PDB entry 6RTV | X-ray diffraction, 1.46 A resolution | chain A

== Chain A ==
Protein: 4-O-methyl-glucuronoyl methylesterase
From: Cerrena unicolor
Notes: EC 3.1.1.-; fragment: catalytic domain
UniProt: A0A0A7EQR3 (GCE_CERUI); residues 79-458 here correspond to UniProt positions 95-474 (UniProt number = residue number + 16)
Amino-acid sequence (401 residues; numbered 73 to 473; the number before each row is that of its first residue):
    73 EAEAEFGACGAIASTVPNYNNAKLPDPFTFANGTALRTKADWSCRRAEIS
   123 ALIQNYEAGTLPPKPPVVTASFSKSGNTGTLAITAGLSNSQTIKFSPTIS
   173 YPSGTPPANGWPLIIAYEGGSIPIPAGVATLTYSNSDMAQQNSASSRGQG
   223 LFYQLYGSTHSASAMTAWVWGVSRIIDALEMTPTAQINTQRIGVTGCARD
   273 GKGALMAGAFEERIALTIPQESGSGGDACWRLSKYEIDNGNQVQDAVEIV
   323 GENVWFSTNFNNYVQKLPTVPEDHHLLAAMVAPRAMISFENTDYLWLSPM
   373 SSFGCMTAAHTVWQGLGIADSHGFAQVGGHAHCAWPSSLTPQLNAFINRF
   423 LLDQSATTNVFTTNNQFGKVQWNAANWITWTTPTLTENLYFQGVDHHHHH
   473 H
Unresolved in the structure: 459-473
Sequence notes: expression tag (73-78, 459-473); engineered mutation A270 (Ser286 in A0A0A7EQR3)
UniProt features mapped onto this chain:
  - motif: G268, C269, R271 to G273 (GXSYXG catalytic site motif)
  - active site: H404 (Proton donor/acceptor)
  - binding site (substrate): K274, Q316, E324, W368
  - glycosylation: N104 (N-linked (GlcNAc...) asparagine)
Disulfide bonds: C81-C116, C269-C405, C301-C377
Covalently attached groups: N-acetylglucosamine (NAG) linked to N104
From the paper describing this entry:
  - contacts within the chain: E320-E324 (hydrogen bond)
  - post-translational modification sites: N104
  - binding site for N-acetylglucosamine: N104
  - specificity-determining residues: E324 (proposed by the authors, not directly observed)

== In short ==
N-acetylglucosamine is covalently linked to N104. Curated annotation (UniProt) lists active-site residue H404
and 4 substrate-binding residues. The paper reports a binding site for N-acetylglucosamine at N104; the
specificity determinant E324.
Chain A is 4-O-methyl-glucuronoyl methylesterase (Cerrena unicolor); the structure, Crystal Structure of
Glucuronoyl Esterase from Cerrena unicolor inactive S270A variant, was determined by X-ray diffraction
together with 6RU1, 6RU2, 6RV7, 6RV8 and 6RV9 from the same study.
